PDB entry 7TGG | electron microscopy, 4.10 A resolution (low resolution: residue-level contacts below are approximate; hydrogen-bond / salt-bridge calls are withheld) | chains A and a

Chain A:
Name: Geopilin domain 1 protein
From: Geobacter sulfurreducens
UniProt: Q74D23 (Q74D23_GEOSL); residues -28 to 61 here correspond to UniProt positions 1-90 (UniProt number = residue number + 29)
Chain sequence (90 residues; each row starts with the number of its first residue; numbers below 1 keep their minus sign (Met-28 is residue -28)):
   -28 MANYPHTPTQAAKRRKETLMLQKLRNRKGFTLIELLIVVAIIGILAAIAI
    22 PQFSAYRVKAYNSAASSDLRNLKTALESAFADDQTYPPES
Disordered / not traced: -28 to 1

Chain a:
Name: Geopilin domain 2 protein
From: Geobacter sulfurreducens
UniProt: Q74D22 (Q74D22_GEOSL); residues -19 to 104 here correspond to UniProt positions 1-124 (UniProt number = residue number + 20)
Chain sequence (124 residues; numbered -19 to 104; the number before each row is that of its first residue; numbers below 1 keep their minus sign (Met-19 is residue -19)):
   -19 MKKIITIVAMLLAMQGIAIAAGKIPTTTMGGKDFTFKPSTNVSVSYFTTN
    31 GATSTAGTVNTDYAVNTKNSSGNRVFTSTNNTSNIWYIENDAWKGKAVSD
    81 SDVTALGTGDVGKSDFSGTEWKSQ
Disordered / not traced: -19 to 0, 104

How chain A and chain a interact:
Pairs across the interface - 71 pairs, chain A then chain a:
  Val29(A) with Ser51(a); Gly52(a); Asn53(a)
  Tyr32(A) with Asn49(a); Ser51(a)
  Asn33(A) with Gly52(a); Asn53(a); Arg54(a); Phe56(a)
  Ala36(A) with Val22(a); Thr47(a); Asn49(a)
  Ser37(A) with Phe56(a)
  Asp39(A) with Phe16(a); Pro18(a); Ser19(a); Val22(a)
  Leu40(A) with Val45(a); Thr47(a); Phe56(a); Thr57(a); Ile65(a)
  Asn42(A) with Phe16(a)
  Leu43(A) with Ile4(a); Phe14(a); Phe16(a); Val45(a)
  Lys44(A) with Tyr43(a); Ser58(a); Thr62(a); Asn64(a); Ile65(a)
  Leu47(A) with Phe14(a); Tyr26(a); Tyr43(a)
  Phe51(A) with Asn40(a)
  Asp54(A) with Thr8(a); Met9(a); Gly10(a)
  Thr56(A) with Met9(a); Val39(a); Asn40(a)
  Tyr57(A) with Tyr26(a); Asn40(a); Thr41(a); Asp42(a); Tyr43(a); Asn60(a)
  Pro58(A) with Thr7(a); Thr8(a); Phe14(a); Tyr26(a); Asn40(a)
  Pro59(A) with Pro5(a); Thr7(a); Met9(a); Gly31(a); Ala32(a); Asn40(a)
  Glu60(A) with Ala1(a); Gly2(a); Tyr26(a); Phe27(a); Thr28(a); Gly31(a); Ala32(a)
  Ser61(A) with Ala1(a); Lys3(a); Ile4(a); Pro5(a); Thr6(a)
Also at the interface, not in a pair above, chain A (24 interface residues in all): Ala35, Ala46, Glu48, Ala50, Gln55
Also at the interface, not in a pair above, chain a (44 interface residues in all): Val24, Thr33, Ser34, Thr38, Lys48

In short:
Chain A and chain a form an interface of 24 and 44 residues respectively.
Chain A is Geopilin domain 1 protein and chain a is Geopilin domain 2 protein, both from Geobacter
sulfurreducens; the structure, Cryo-EM structure of PilA-N and PilA-C from Geobacter sulfurreducens, was
determined by electron microscopy (same publication as 7TFS).
